Entry 6BWY (X-ray diffraction, 2.90 A resolution); this record covers chains I and A.

== Chain I ==
Molecule: 30-nt DNA strand
Sequence (30 nucleotides; numbered -22 to 7; the number before each row is that of its first residue; numbers below 1 keep their minus sign (DA-22 is residue -22)):
   -22 AGAAGACCCA AAGAAGAGGA AGCAGGTTAC
Not modelled in the structure: -22 to 0

== Chain A ==
Molecule: Protection of telomeres protein 1, DNA dC->dU-editing enzyme APOBEC-3G fusion
Organism: Schizosaccharomyces pombe (strain 972 / ATCC 24843)
Notes: EC 3.5.4.-
UniProtKB: chimeric construct of O13988, Q9HC16: residues 25-194 from O13988 (POT1_SCHPO) positions 5-174 (UniProt number = residue number - 20); residues 195-384 from Q9HC16 positions 195-384 (same numbers)
Sequence (361 residues; row label = number of the first residue in the row):
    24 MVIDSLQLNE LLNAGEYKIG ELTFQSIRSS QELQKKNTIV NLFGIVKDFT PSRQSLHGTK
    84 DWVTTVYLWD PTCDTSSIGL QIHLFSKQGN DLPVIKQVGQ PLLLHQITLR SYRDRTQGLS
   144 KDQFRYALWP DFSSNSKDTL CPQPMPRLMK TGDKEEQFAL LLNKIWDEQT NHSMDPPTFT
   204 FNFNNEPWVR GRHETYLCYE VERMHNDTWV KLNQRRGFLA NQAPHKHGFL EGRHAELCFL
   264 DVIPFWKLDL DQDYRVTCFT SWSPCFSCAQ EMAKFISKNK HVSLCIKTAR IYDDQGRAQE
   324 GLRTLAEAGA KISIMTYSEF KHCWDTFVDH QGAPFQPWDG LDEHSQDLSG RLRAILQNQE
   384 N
Not modelled in the structure: 24-29, 248-255, 382-384
Construct notes: initiating methionine (24); engineered mutation Lys234 (Leu in Q9HC16), Ala243 (Cys in Q9HC16), Lys310 (Phe in Q9HC16), Ala321 (Cys in Q9HC16), Ala356 (Cys in Q9HC16)
Ion coordination: Zn2+: His257, Cys288, Cys291
UniProt features mapped onto this chain:
  - region (Interaction with DNA): Arg213 to Arg215, Arg313 to Arg320
  - active site: Glu259 (Proton donor)
  - binding site (Zn(2+)): His257, Cys288, Cys291
  - site: Asn244 (Interaction with DNA)
  - modified residue: Thr218 (Phosphothreonine)
  - cross-link ((Microbial infection) Glycyl lysine isopeptide (Lys-Gly)): Lys249 (interchain with G-Cter in ubiquitin), Lys270 (interchain with G-Cter in ubiquitin), Lys297 (interchain with G-Cter in ubiquitin), Lys301 (interchain with G-Cter in ubiquitin), Lys303 (interchain with G-Cter in ubiquitin), Lys334 (interchain with G-Cter in ubiquitin)
From the paper describing this entry:
  - binding site for the 30-nt DNA strand (chain I): Pro210, Trp211, Trp285, Ile314, Tyr315
  - conformationally variable residues (loop rearrangement, side-chain flip): Pro210, Trp211, Asp316, Asp317
  - mutagenesis - W211A: abolished catalytic activity
  - mutagenesis - P210G: decreased catalytic activity
  - mutagenesis - P210R: unchanged catalytic activity
  - mutagenesis - P210R: decreased binding to CCCA
  - mutagenesis - P210R: increased binding to CCCT
  - mutagenesis - P210R: increased binding to CCCG
  - specificity-determining residues: Pro210

== Interface between chain I and chain A ==
Residue-residue contacts - 31 pairs, chain I then chain A:
  DG2(I) with Lys144(A), hydrogen bond to the base; Asp145(A), hydrogen bond to the base
  DG3(I) with Asn60(A), base contact; Phe108(A), base contact; Thr131(A), hydrogen bond to the base; Arg133(A), sugar contact; Leu142(A), base contact; Ser143(A), hydrogen bond to the base; Lys144(A), base contact
  DT4(I) with Gly81(A), base contact; Thr82(A), hydrogen bond to the base; Asp84(A), base contact
  DT5(I) with Ser78(A), sugar contact; His80(A), hydrogen bond to the phosphate; Gly81(A), sugar contact; Thr82(A), hydrogen bond to the base; Lys83(A), hydrogen bond to the base; Asp84(A), hydrogen bond to the base; Phe108(A), stacking on the base
  DA6(I) with Arg76(A), phosphate contact; Ser78(A), phosphate contact; Leu79(A), hydrogen bond to the phosphate; His80(A), salt bridge to the phosphate; Val86(A), sugar contact; His106(A), base contact; Phe108(A), base contact; Leu142(A), base contact
  DC7(I) with Gln104(A), hydrogen bond to the base; His106(A), hydrogen bond to the base; Tyr135(A), stacking on the base; Gln140(A), hydrogen bond to the base
Interface residues without a listed pair, chain A (22 interface residues in all): Arg138

== In short ==
Chain I and chain A form an interface of 6 and 22 residues respectively, with 13 hydrogen bonds, 1 salt bridge
and 2 aromatic stacking contacts. Among the polar pairs are DG2(I)-Lys144(A), DG2(I)-Asp145(A) and
DG3(I)-Thr131(A). From the paper: a binding site for the 30-nt DNA strand (chain I) at Pro210(A), Trp211(A)
and Trp285(A) among others; W211A of chain A abolishes catalytic activity; 3 substitutions were tested in all.
Chain I is a 30-nt DNA strand and chain A is Protection of telomeres protein 1, DNA dC->dU-editing enzyme
APOBEC-3G fusion (Schizosaccharomyces pombe (strain 972 / ATCC 24843)); the structure, DNA substrate selection
by APOBEC3G, was determined by X-ray diffraction.
